Entry 9E99 (electron microscopy, 2.45 A resolution); this record covers chains G and J of the 12 polymer chains in the assembly.

Chain G:
Protein: Major capsid protein
Organism: Escherichia phage N4
UniProtKB: Q859Q5 (CAPSD_BPN4); residues 1-401 here = UniProt positions 1-401
Chain sequence (401 residues; row label = number of the first residue in the row):
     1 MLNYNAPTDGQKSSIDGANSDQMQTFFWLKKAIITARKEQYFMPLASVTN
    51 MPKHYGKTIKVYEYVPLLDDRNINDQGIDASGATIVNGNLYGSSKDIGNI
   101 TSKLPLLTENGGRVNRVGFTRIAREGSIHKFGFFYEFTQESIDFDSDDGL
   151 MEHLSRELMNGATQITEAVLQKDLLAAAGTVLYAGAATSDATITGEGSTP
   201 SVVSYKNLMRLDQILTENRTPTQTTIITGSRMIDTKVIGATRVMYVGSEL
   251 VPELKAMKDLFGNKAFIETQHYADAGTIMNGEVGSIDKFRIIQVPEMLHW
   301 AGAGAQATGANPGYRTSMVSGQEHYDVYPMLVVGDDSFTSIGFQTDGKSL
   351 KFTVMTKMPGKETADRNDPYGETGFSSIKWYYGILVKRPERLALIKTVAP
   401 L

Chain J:
Protein: 32 kDa protein
Organism: Escherichia phage N4
UniProtKB: A0MZA7 (A0MZA7_BPN4); residues 1-279 here = UniProt positions 1-279
Chain sequence (279 residues; each row starts with the number of its first residue):
     1 MPVLKVMFHKDTNVATVLDASGSLSDGSVEVGTFHHPDETYPDSVTIYHG
    51 VRDLLYKRSAKDPSQTASYPNNIINMQVISIDMKATPRLILGTALPRVIS
   101 TIEGKDVTWHVDVAGGKAPLTYKWQFKANTVGAAFADIDSGENPTAKTAT
   151 LINHAVTAESAGTYKVIVTDANGTTIESSSLLVVGVQEPPEVASIVAYPS
   201 PLALSVADDITDGKTVKFSSLPAGSLIGTLSIKTQPDSGKATAEISGNVL
   251 TVKPVAAGDTTVVVTNGTKEVTVTVNVTE
Not modelled in the structure: 1

How chain G and chain J interact:
Contacting residue pairs - 9 pairs, chain G then chain J:
  A18(G) - V183(J)  hydrophobic
  N19(G) - V98(J)
  N19(G) - S100(J)  hydrogen bond
  R366(G) - N75(J)
  R366(G) - Q77(J)  hydrogen bond
  N367(G) - Y48(J)  hydrogen bond (backbone-side chain)
  N367(G) - I74(J)  hydrogen bond (side chain-backbone)
  N367(G) - M76(J)  hydrogen bond (side chain-backbone)
  N367(G) - Q77(J)

Summary:
4 residues of chain G face 8 of chain J across their interface, with 5 hydrogen bonds. Polar contacts include
N19(G)-S100(J), R366(G)-Q77(J) and N367(G)-Y48(J).
Here chain G is Major capsid protein and chain J is 32 kDa protein, both from Escherichia phage N4. Entry 9E99
(Cryo-EM reconstruction of Escherichia phage N4 capsid) was determined by electron microscopy.
